1HAG - chains E and I; structure by X-ray diffraction, 2.00 A resolution.

[Chain E]
Molecule: Prethrombin 2
From: Homo sapiens
Notes: EC 3.4.21.5
UniProt: P00734 (THRB_HUMAN); aligned to UniProt positions 328-614 over residues 1-247 (the alignment contains insertions or deletions, so no single offset holds)
Chain sequence (295 residues; row label = number of the first residue in the row; note: 1 number in that range is skipped by the numbering (no residue carries it; nothing is unmodelled there); a row labelled like 14A-14M holds insertion residues (14A, then the next letters in order)):
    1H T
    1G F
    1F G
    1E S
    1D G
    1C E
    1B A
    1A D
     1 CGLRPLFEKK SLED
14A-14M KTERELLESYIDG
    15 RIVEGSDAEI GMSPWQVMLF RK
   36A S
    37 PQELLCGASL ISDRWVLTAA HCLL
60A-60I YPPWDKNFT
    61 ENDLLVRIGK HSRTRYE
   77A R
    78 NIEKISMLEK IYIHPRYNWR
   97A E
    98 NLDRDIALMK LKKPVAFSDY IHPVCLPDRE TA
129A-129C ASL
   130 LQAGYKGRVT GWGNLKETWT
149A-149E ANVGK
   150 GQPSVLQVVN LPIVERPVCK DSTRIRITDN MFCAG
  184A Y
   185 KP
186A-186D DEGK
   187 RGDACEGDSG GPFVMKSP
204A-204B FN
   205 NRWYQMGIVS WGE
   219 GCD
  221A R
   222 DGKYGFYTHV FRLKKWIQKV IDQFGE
UniProt features mapped onto this chain:
  - active site: Ser-203 (Charge relay system)
Disulfides: Cys-1/Cys-122, Cys-42/Cys-58, Cys-168/Cys-182, Cys-191/Cys-220
Covalent attachments: N-acetylglucosamine (NAG) linked to Asn-60G
From the paper describing this entry:
  - conformationally variable residues (loop rearrangement): Arg-15 to Ile-16, Gly-142 to Pro-152, Pro-186 to Asp-194, Gly-216 to Gly-223
  - specificity-determining residues: Glu-192 (proposed by the authors, not directly observed)

[Chain I]
Molecule: Hirugen
From: Hirudo medicinalis
UniProt: P28505 (ITHE_HIRME); numbering as in UniProt (aligned over 55-64)
Chain sequence (10 residues; each row starts with the number of its first residue):
    55 DFEEIPEEYL
Modified residues: Tyr-63 (o-sulfo-l-tyrosine; TYS)
UniProt features mapped onto this chain:
  - region: Asp-55 to Leu-64 (Interaction with fibrinogen-binding exosite of thrombin)
  - modified residue: Tyr-63 (Sulfotyrosine)

[How chain E and chain I interact]
Pairs across the interface (22; chain E residue first):
  Phe-34(E) / Phe-56(I)  hydrophobic
  Lys-36(E) / Leu-64(I)
  Leu-40(E) / Phe-56(I)  hydrophobic
  Leu-65(E) / Ile-59(I)  hydrophobic
  Leu-65(E) / Tyr-63(I)
  Leu-65(E) / Leu-64(I)  hydrophobic
  Arg-67(E) / Ile-59(I)
  Arg-73(E) / Phe-56(I)
  Thr-74(E) / Asp-55(I)
  Thr-74(E) / Phe-56(I)
  Thr-74(E) / Glu-57(I)  hydrogen bond (backbone-backbone)
  Arg-75(E) / Glu-57(I)  salt bridge
  Tyr-76(E) / Glu-57(I)
  Tyr-76(E) / Glu-58(I)
  Tyr-76(E) / Pro-60(I)
  Tyr-76(E) / Tyr-63(I)
  Glu-80(E) / Tyr-63(I)
  Lys-81(E) / Tyr-63(I)
  Ile-82(E) / Ile-59(I)  hydrophobic
  Ile-82(E) / Tyr-63(I)
  Met-84(E) / Tyr-63(I)
  Met-84(E) / Leu-64(I)
Other interface residues (no listed pair), chain E (14 interface residues in all): Gln-38

[Overview]
14 residues of chain E face 8 of chain I across their interface, with 1 hydrogen bond and 1 salt bridge. Polar
pairs include Arg-75(E)/Glu-57(I) and Thr-74(E)/Glu-57(I). Covalently linked N-acetylglucosamine: at
Asn-60G(E). From UniProt: active-site residue Ser-203(E) on chain E. The paper reports the specificity
determinant Glu-192(E); conformational variability at Arg-15(E), Gly-142(E) and Pro-186(E) among others.
Here chain E is Prethrombin 2 (Homo sapiens) and chain I is Hirugen (Hirudo medicinalis). Entry 1HAG (The
isomorphous structures of prethrombin2, hirugen-and ppack-thrombin: changes accompanying activation and
exosite binding to thrombin) was determined by X-ray diffraction, deposited together with 1HAH and 1HAI.
